PDB entry 5AV5 | X-ray diffraction, 2.40 A resolution | chains A and I of the 10 polymer chains in the assembly

# Chain A
Name: Histone H3.1
From: Homo sapiens
Reference sequence: P68431 (H31_HUMAN); residues 0-135 here correspond to UniProt positions 1-136 (UniProt number = residue number + 1)
Sequence (139 residues; numbered -3 to 135; the number before each row is that of its first residue; numbers below 1 keep their minus sign (Gly-3 is residue -3)):
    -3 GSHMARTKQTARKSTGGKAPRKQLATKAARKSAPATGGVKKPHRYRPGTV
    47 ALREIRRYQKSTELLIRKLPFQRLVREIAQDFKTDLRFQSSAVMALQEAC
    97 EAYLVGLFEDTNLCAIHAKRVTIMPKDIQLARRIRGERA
Not modelled in the structure: -3 to 36
Differences from the reference sequence: expression tag (-3 to -1)
Swiss-Prot annotation at these positions:
  - modified residue: Arg2 (Asymmetric dimethylarginine), Thr3 (Phosphothreonine), Lys4 (Allysine), Gln5 (5-glutamyl dopamine), Thr6 (Phosphothreonine), Arg8 (Citrulline), Lys9 (N6,N6,N6-trimethyllysine), Ser10 (ADP-ribosylserine), Thr11 (Phosphothreonine), Lys14 (N6-(2-hydroxyisobutyryl)lysine), Arg17 (Asymmetric dimethylarginine), Lys18 (N6-(2-hydroxyisobutyryl)lysine), Lys23 (N6-(2-hydroxyisobutyryl)lysine), Arg26 (Citrulline), Lys27 (N6,N6,N6-trimethyllysine), Ser28 (ADP-ribosylserine), Lys36 (N6,N6,N6-trimethyllysine), Lys37 (N6-methyllysine), Tyr41 (Phosphotyrosine), Lys56 (N6,N6,N6-trimethyllysine) and 8 more in UniProt
  - lipidation: Lys18 (N6-decanoyllysine)
From the paper describing this entry:
  - binding site for the 147-nt DNA strand: Gln76

# Chain I
Molecule: 147-nt DNA strand
Sequence (147 nucleotides; each row starts with the number of its first residue; numbers below 1 keep their minus sign (DA-73 is residue -73)):
   -73 ATCAATATCCACCTGCAGATACTACCAAAAGTGTATTTGGAAACTGCTCC
   -23 ATCAAAAGGCATGTTCAGCTGGAATCCAGCTGAACATGCCTTTTGATGGA
    27 GCAGTTTCCAAATACACTTTTGGTAGTATCTGCAGGTGGATATTGAT
Metal / ion sites: Mn2+ site 1: DG-35, DG-34; Mn2+ site 2 near DG-3 (its only coordinating residue here); Mn2+ site 3 near DG5 (its only coordinating residue here); Mn2+ site 4 near DG27 (its only coordinating residue here); Mn2+ site 5 near DG48 (its only coordinating residue here); Mn2+ site 6 near DG61 (its only coordinating residue here)

# Chain A / chain I interface
Residue-residue contacts (28):
  Lys37(A) - DT73(I)  salt bridge to the phosphate
  Arg40(A) - DG71(I)  sugar contact
  Tyr41(A) - DT70(I)  phosphate contact
  Tyr41(A) - DG71(I)  phosphate contact
  Arg42(A) - DC-5(I)  salt bridge to the phosphate
  Arg42(A) - DG71(I)  hydrogen bond to the phosphate
  Arg42(A) - DA72(I)  salt bridge to the phosphate
  Pro43(A) - DG-6(I)  phosphate contact
  Pro43(A) - DC-5(I)  sugar contact
  Thr45(A) - DT70(I)  phosphate contact
  Thr45(A) - DG71(I)  hydrogen bond to the phosphate
  Arg63(A) - DC-14(I)  hydrogen bond to the phosphate
  Arg63(A) - DA-13(I)  salt bridge to the phosphate
  Arg72(A) - DA-23(I)  salt bridge to the phosphate
  Arg83(A) - DC-24(I)  base contact
  Arg83(A) - DA-23(I)  phosphate contact
  Phe84(A) - DC-24(I)  sugar contact
  Phe84(A) - DA-23(I)  hydrogen bond to the phosphate
  Gln85(A) - DC-24(I)  phosphate contact
  Ser86(A) - DC-24(I)  hydrogen bond to the phosphate
  Arg116(A) - DG-3(I)  phosphate contact
  Arg116(A) - DG-2(I)  phosphate contact
  Val117(A) - DT-4(I)  phosphate contact
  Val117(A) - DG-3(I)  hydrogen bond to the phosphate
  Thr118(A) - DT-4(I)  phosphate contact
  Thr118(A) - DG-3(I)  hydrogen bond to the phosphate
  Met120(A) - DG-3(I)  phosphate contact
  Met120(A) - DG-2(I)  phosphate contact
Other interface residues (no listed pair), chain A (18 interface residues in all): Lys115, Lys122
Other interface residues (no listed pair), chain I (14 interface residues in all): DC-8

# Overview
The interface between chain A and chain I involves 18 residues on one side and 14 on the other, with 7
hydrogen bonds and 5 salt bridges. Among the polar pairs are Arg42(A)-DG71(I), Thr45(A)-DG71(I) and
Arg63(A)-DC-14(I). DG-35(I) and DG-34(I) coordinate Mn2+ site 1. From the paper: a binding site for the 147-nt
DNA strand at Gln76(A).
Here chain A is Histone H3.1 (Homo sapiens) and chain I is a 147-nt DNA strand. Entry 5AV5 (human nucleosome
core particle) was determined by X-ray diffraction together with 5AV6, 5AV8, 5AV9, 5AVB and 5AVC from the same
study.
